7PQD - chains AN and BN of the 70 polymer chains in the assembly; structure by electron microscopy, 2.90 A resolution.

== Chain AN ==
Protein: LH1-alpha
Source organism: Cereibacter sphaeroides 2.4.1
Sequence (58 residues; row label = number of the first residue in the row):
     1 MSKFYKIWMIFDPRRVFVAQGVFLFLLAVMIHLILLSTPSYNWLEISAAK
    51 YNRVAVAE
Not modelled in the structure: 1-3, 55-58
Modified positions: Met1 (N-formylmethionine; FME)
Small-molecule neighbours:
  - bacteriochlorophyll a (BCL), molecule 1: Gly21, Leu24, Phe25, Ala28, His32, Tyr41, Trp43
  - bacteriochlorophyll a (BCL), molecule 2: Leu24, Leu27, Ala28, Ile31, His32, Leu35, Tyr41
  - 3,4-dihydrospheroidene (SP2): Phe25, Ala28, Val29, His32, Leu33, Leu36, Trp43
What the authors report for this chain:
  - binding site for bacteriochlorophyll a: His32, Trp43

== Chain BN ==
Protein: LH1-beta
Source organism: Cereibacter sphaeroides 2.4.1
Sequence (49 residues; numbered 1 to 49; the number before each row is that of its first residue):
     1 MADKSDLGYTGLTDEQAQELHSVYMSGLWLFSAVAIVAHLAVYIWRPWF
Not modelled in the structure: 1-12
Small-molecule neighbours:
  - bacteriochlorophyll a (BCL), molecule 1: Leu28, Phe31, Ser32, Ala35, Ile36, His39, Val42, Trp48, Phe49
  - bacteriochlorophyll a (BCL), molecule 2: Phe31, Val34, Ala35, Ala38, His39, Val42, Trp45
What the authors report for this chain:
  - binding site for bacteriochlorophyll a: His39, Trp48
  - higher-order assembly contacts with a neighbouring PufZ; pairs are residue here / residue on that copy: Phe49-Met1

== Chain AN / chain BN interface ==
Pairs across the interface (17):
  Phe4(AN) with His21(BN)
  Tyr5(AN) with Asp14(BN), hydrogen bond; Ala17(BN); Gln18(BN), hydrogen bond; His21(BN)
  Trp8(AN) with Ala17(BN); His21(BN), hydrogen bond; Tyr24(BN), hydrophobic
  Met9(AN) with Asp14(BN); Ala17(BN), hydrophobic
  Pro13(AN) with Leu20(BN), hydrophobic
  Gln20(AN) with Tyr24(BN), hydrogen bond
  Ser40(AN) with Arg46(BN), hydrogen bond (backbone-side chain)
  Tyr41(AN) with Arg46(BN), hydrogen bond (side chain-backbone); Pro47(BN), hydrogen bond (side chain-backbone); Trp48(BN), hydrogen bond (side chain-backbone)
  Ile46(AN) with Arg46(BN)
Other interface residues (no listed pair), chain AN (11 interface residues in all): Phe17, Trp43
Other interface residues (no listed pair), chain BN (10 interface residues in all): Trp45

== Overview ==
11 residues of chain AN face 10 of chain BN across their interface; the contacts include 8 hydrogen bonds.
Among the polar pairs are Tyr5(AN)-Asp14(BN), Tyr5(AN)-Gln18(BN) and Trp8(AN)-His21(BN). From the paper: a
binding site for bacteriochlorophyll a at His32(AN), Trp43(AN) and His39(BN) among others; higher-order
assembly contacts with a neighbouring PufZ through Phe49(BN).
Here chain AN is LH1-alpha and chain BN is LH1-beta, both from Cereibacter sphaeroides 2.4.1. Entry 7PQD
(Cryo-EM structure of the dimeric Rhodobacter sphaeroides RC-LH1 core complex at 2.9 A: the structural basis
...) was determined by electron microscopy.
